Entry 5DRJ (X-ray diffraction, 2.07 A resolution); this record covers chains A and C of the 4 polymer chains in the assembly.

# Chain A
Molecule: Estrogen receptor
From: Homo sapiens
Reference sequence: P03372 (ESR1_HUMAN); residues 298-554 here = UniProt positions 298-554
Amino-acid sequence (257 residues; row label = number of the first residue in the row):
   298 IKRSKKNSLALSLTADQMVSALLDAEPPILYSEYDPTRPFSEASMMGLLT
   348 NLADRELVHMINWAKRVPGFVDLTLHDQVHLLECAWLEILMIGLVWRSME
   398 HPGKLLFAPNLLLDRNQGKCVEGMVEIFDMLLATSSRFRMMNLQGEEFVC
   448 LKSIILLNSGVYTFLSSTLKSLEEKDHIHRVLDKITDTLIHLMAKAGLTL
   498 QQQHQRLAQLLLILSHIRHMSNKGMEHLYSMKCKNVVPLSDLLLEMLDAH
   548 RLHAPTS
Disordered / not traced: 298-304, 462-471, 549-554
Construct notes: engineered mutation Ser537 (Tyr in P03372)
Small-molecule neighbours: dichloro-substituted (5EU; 4,4'-(3-methylthiene-2,5-diyl)bis(3-chlorophenol)): Met343, Leu346, Thr347, Leu349, Ala350, Glu353, Leu384, Leu387, Met388, Leu391, Arg394, Phe404, Val418, Glu419, Gly420, Met421, Ile424, Gly521, His524, Leu525, Met528
What the authors report for this chain:
  - conformationally variable residues (helix shift): Thr347, Leu525

# Chain C
Molecule: Nuclear receptor coactivator 2
Amino-acid sequence (14 residues; each row starts with the number of its first residue):
   686 KHKILHRLLQDSSS
Disordered / not traced: 686, 697-699

# Interface between chain A and chain C
Residue-residue contacts (23):
  Ile358(A) - Leu690(C)  hydrophobic
  Ile358(A) - Leu693(C)  hydrophobic
  Ile358(A) - Leu694(C)  hydrophobic
  Asn359(A) - Asp696(C)
  Lys362(A) - Leu693(C)
  Lys362(A) - Leu694(C)
  Lys362(A) - Asp696(C)  salt bridge
  Leu372(A) - Leu694(C)  hydrophobic
  Leu372(A) - Gln695(C)
  Gln375(A) - Leu694(C)
  Val376(A) - Lys688(C)
  Val376(A) - Leu690(C)  hydrophobic
  Val376(A) - His691(C)
  Val376(A) - Leu694(C)  hydrophobic
  Leu379(A) - Leu694(C)  hydrophobic
  Glu380(A) - Lys688(C)  salt bridge
  Glu380(A) - Leu690(C)
  Asp538(A) - Ile689(C)
  Leu539(A) - Ile689(C)
  Glu542(A) - His687(C)
  Glu542(A) - Lys688(C)
  Glu542(A) - Ile689(C)  hydrogen bond (side chain-backbone)
  Met543(A) - Leu690(C)  hydrophobic
Other interface residues (no listed pair), chain A (13 interface residues in all): Phe367

# Overview
The interface between chain A and chain C involves 13 residues on one side and 9 on the other, with 1 hydrogen
bond and 2 salt bridges. Polar contacts include Lys362(A)-Asp696(C), Glu380(A)-Lys688(C) and
Glu542(A)-Ile689(C). Chain A binds dichloro-substituted. The paper reports conformational variability at
Thr347(A) and Leu525(A).
Chain A is Estrogen receptor (Homo sapiens) and chain C is Nuclear receptor coactivator 2; the structure,
Crystal Structure of the ER-alpha Ligand-binding Domain in complex with a dichloro-substituted, 3-methyl
2,5-diarylthiophene-core ligand 4,4'-(3-methylthiene-2,5-diyl)bis(3-chlorophenol), was determined by X-ray
diffraction (same publication as 4ZN7, 4ZNH, 4ZNS, 4ZNT, 4ZNU, 4ZNV and 50 further entries).
